6RDA - chains 1 and 8 of the 13 polymer chains in the assembly; structure by electron microscopy, 3.04 A resolution.

Chain 1:
Name: ATP synthase associated protein ASA1
From: Polytomella sp. Pringsheim 198.80
UniProt: Q85JD5 (Q85JD5_9CHLO); numbering as in UniProt (aligned over 1-618)
Chain sequence (618 residues; each row starts with the number of its first residue):
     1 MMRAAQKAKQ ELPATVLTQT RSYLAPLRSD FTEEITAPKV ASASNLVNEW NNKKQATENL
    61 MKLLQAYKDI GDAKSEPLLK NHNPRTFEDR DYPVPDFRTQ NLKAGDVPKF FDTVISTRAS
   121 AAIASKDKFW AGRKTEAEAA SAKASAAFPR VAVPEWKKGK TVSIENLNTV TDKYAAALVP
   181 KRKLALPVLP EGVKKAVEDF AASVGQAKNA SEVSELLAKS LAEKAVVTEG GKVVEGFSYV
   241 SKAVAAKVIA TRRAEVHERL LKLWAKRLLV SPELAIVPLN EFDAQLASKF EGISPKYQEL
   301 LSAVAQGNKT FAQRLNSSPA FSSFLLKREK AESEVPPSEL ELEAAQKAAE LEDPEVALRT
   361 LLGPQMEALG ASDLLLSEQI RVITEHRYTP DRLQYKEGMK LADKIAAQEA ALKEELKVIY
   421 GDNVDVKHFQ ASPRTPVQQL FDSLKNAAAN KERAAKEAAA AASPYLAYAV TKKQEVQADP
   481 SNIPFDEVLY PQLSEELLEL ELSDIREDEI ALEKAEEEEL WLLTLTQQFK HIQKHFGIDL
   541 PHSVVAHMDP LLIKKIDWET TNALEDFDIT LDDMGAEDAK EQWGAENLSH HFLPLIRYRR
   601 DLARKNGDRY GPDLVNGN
Unresolved in the structure: 1-22, 618

Chain 8:
Name: Mitochondrial ATP synthase subunit ASA8
From: Polytomella sp. Pringsheim 198.80
UniProt: D8V7I7 (D8V7I7_9CHLO); residues 1-89 here = UniProt positions 1-89
Chain sequence (89 residues; numbered 1 to 89; the number before each row is that of its first residue):
     1 MVLGEVYLKD ILRTPPTGAI PANVPHPFQT SFYTYATKKL IPRHWYLLGG FTFTITLYGI
    61 LDGLRDSGKK KAYDEAIHAG KTPYTAGGH
Unresolved in the structure: 1

How chain 1 and chain 8 interact:
Contacting residue pairs - 56 pairs, chain 1 then chain 8:
  Glu-516(1) with Val-2(8)
  Glu-517(1) with Val-2(8); Leu-3(8), hydrogen bond (backbone-backbone)
  Leu-520(1) with Leu-3(8); Glu-5(8); Leu-8(8), hydrophobic
  Trp-521(1) with Leu-3(8), hydrophobic; Leu-8(8); Leu-12(8)
  Thr-524(1) with Leu-8(8); Thr-14(8)
  Leu-525(1) with Leu-12(8), hydrophobic
  Gln-527(1) with Thr-14(8)
  Gln-528(1) with Leu-12(8); Arg-13(8)
  His-531(1) with Pro-15(8)
  His-542(1) with Asn-23(8)
  Ser-543(1) with Ile-20(8); Pro-21(8); Ala-22(8); Asn-23(8)
  Val-544(1) with Pro-16(8); Ile-20(8), hydrophobic
  Ala-546(1) with Val-24(8), hydrophobic
  His-547(1) with Arg-13(8), hydrogen bond (backbone-side chain); Thr-14(8); Pro-16(8); Pro-21(8)
  Met-548(1) with Leu-12(8); Arg-13(8), hydrogen bond (backbone-backbone); Thr-14(8); Pro-15(8)
  Pro-550(1) with Ile-11(8); Arg-13(8)
  Asp-557(1) with His-26(8), salt bridge
  Thr-560(1) with His-26(8); Phe-28(8); Lys-39(8)
  Thr-561(1) with His-26(8), hydrogen bond; Phe-28(8); Lys-38(8)
  Ala-563(1) with Lys-39(8); Arg-43(8)
  Glu-565(1) with Lys-39(8), salt bridge
  His-590(1) with Ile-11(8)
  His-591(1) with Leu-12(8)
  Leu-593(1) with Ile-11(8), hydrophobic
  Pro-594(1) with Leu-3(8); Tyr-7(8); Leu-8(8), hydrophobic; Ile-11(8), hydrophobic
  Arg-597(1) with Tyr-7(8)
  Tyr-598(1) with Val-2(8); Leu-3(8), hydrophobic; Tyr-7(8), hydrophobic
  Asp-601(1) with Tyr-7(8)
Interface residues without a listed pair, chain 1 (33 interface residues in all): Glu-518, Pro-541, Asp-549, Leu-551, Leu-595
Interface residues without a listed pair, chain 8 (25 interface residues in all): Gly-4, Asp-10, Pro-25, Pro-27

In short:
The interface between chain 1 and chain 8 involves 33 residues on one side and 25 on the other; the contacts
include 4 hydrogen bonds and 2 salt bridges. Polar pairs include Asp-557(1)/His-26(8), Glu-565(1)/Lys-39(8)
and His-547(1)/Arg-13(8).
Chain 1 is ATP synthase associated protein ASA1 and chain 8 is Mitochondrial ATP synthase subunit ASA8, both
from Polytomella sp. Pringsheim 198.80; the structure, CryoEM structure of Polytomella F-ATP synthase, Primary
rotary state 1, monomer-masked refinement, was determined by electron microscopy, deposited together with
6RD4, 6RD5, 6RD6, 6RD7, 6RD8, 6RD9 and 46 further entries.
